4DMK - chains A and B; structure by X-ray diffraction, 1.50 A resolution.

== Chain A (and B) ==
Name: Putative hydrolase
Source organism: Pseudomonas aeruginosa
Notes: fragment: Cif; chain B of this document is another copy of the same molecule, construct and numbering; everything in this record applies to it too
UniProt: Q02P97 (Q02P97_PSEAB); residue numbers follow UniProt; this construct covers 25-319
Amino-acid sequence (301 residues; each row starts with the number of its first residue):
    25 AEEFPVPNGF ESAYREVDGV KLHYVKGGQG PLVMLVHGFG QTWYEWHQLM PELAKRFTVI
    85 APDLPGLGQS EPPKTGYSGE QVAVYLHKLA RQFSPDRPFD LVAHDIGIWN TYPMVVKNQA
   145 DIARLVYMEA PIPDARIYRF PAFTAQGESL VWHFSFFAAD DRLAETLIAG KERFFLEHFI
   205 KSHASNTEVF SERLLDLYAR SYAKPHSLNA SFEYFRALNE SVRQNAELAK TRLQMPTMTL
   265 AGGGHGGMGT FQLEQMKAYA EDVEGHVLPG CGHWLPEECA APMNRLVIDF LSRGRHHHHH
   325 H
Not modelled in the structure: 321-325 (chain B: 322-325)
Sequence notes: engineered mutation Phe239 (Tyr in Q02P97); expression tag (320-325)
Cystine bridges: Cys295-Cys303
What the authors report for this chain:
  - mutagenesis - Y239F: abolished catalytic activity on EBH

== Interface between chain A and chain B ==
Contacting residue pairs (78; chain A residue first):
  Ile161(A) - Phe167(B)  hydrophobic
  Tyr162(A) - Pro165(B)
  Tyr162(A) - Phe167(B)
  Tyr162(A) - Thr168(B)
  Tyr162(A) - Ala169(B)
  Phe164(A) - Pro165(B)
  Phe164(A) - Ala166(B)  hydrogen bond (backbone-backbone)
  Pro165(A) - Tyr162(B)
  Pro165(A) - Phe164(B)
  Pro165(A) - Ala166(B)
  Ala166(A) - Phe164(B)  hydrogen bond (backbone-backbone)
  Ala166(A) - Pro165(B)
  Ala166(A) - Ala166(B)
  Ala166(A) - Val175(B)
  Ala166(A) - Ser179(B)  hydrogen bond (backbone-side chain)
  Phe167(A) - Ile161(B)  hydrophobic
  Phe167(A) - Tyr162(B)
  Phe167(A) - Phe178(B)  hydrophobic
  Phe167(A) - Ser179(B)
  Phe167(A) - Ala182(B)  hydrophobic
  Phe167(A) - Leu242(B)  hydrophobic
  Phe167(A) - Asn243(B)
  Thr168(A) - Tyr162(B)
  Thr168(A) - Asn243(B)
  Ala169(A) - Tyr162(B)
  Ala169(A) - Asn243(B)
  Gln170(A) - Asn243(B)
  Gly171(A) - Asn243(B)
  Glu172(A) - Ser179(B)
  Glu172(A) - Ala183(B)
  Ser173(A) - Ser179(B)  hydrogen bond (backbone-side chain)
  Val175(A) - Ala166(B)
  Trp176(A) - Trp176(B)  hydrophobic
  Trp176(A) - Ser179(B)
  Trp176(A) - Phe180(B)  hydrophobic
  Trp176(A) - Leu187(B)  hydrophobic
  Phe178(A) - Phe167(B)
  Ser179(A) - Ala166(B)  hydrogen bond (side chain-backbone)
  Ser179(A) - Phe167(B)
  Ser179(A) - Glu172(B)
  Ser179(A) - Ser173(B)  hydrogen bond (side chain-backbone)
  Ser179(A) - Trp176(B)
  Phe180(A) - Trp176(B)  hydrophobic
  Ala182(A) - Phe167(B)  hydrophobic
  Ala183(A) - Glu172(B)
  Ala183(A) - His202(B)
  Asp184(A) - His202(B)
  Asp185(A) - Phe198(B)
  Asp185(A) - His202(B)  salt bridge
  Leu187(A) - Trp176(B)  hydrophobic
  Leu187(A) - Phe198(B)  hydrophobic
  Leu187(A) - Phe199(B)  hydrophobic
  Leu187(A) - His202(B)
  Thr190(A) - Lys195(B)
  Thr190(A) - Phe198(B)
  Leu191(A) - Leu191(B)
  Leu191(A) - Lys195(B)  hydrogen bond (backbone-side chain)
  Leu191(A) - Phe199(B)  hydrophobic
  Ile192(A) - Leu191(B)  hydrophobic
  Lys195(A) - Thr190(B)  hydrogen bond (side chain-backbone)
  Lys195(A) - Leu191(B)  hydrogen bond (side chain-backbone)
  Lys195(A) - Ala193(B)  hydrogen bond (side chain-backbone)
  Lys195(A) - Lys195(B)
  Phe198(A) - Asp185(B)
  Phe198(A) - Leu187(B)  hydrophobic
  Phe198(A) - Thr190(B)
  Phe199(A) - Leu187(B)  hydrophobic
  Phe199(A) - Leu191(B)  hydrophobic
  His202(A) - Ala183(B)
  His202(A) - Asp184(B)  salt bridge
  His202(A) - Asp185(B)  salt bridge
  His202(A) - Leu187(B)
  Leu242(A) - Phe167(B)  hydrophobic
  Asn243(A) - Phe167(B)
  Asn243(A) - Thr168(B)
  Asn243(A) - Ala169(B)
  Asn243(A) - Gln170(B)
  Asn243(A) - Gly171(B)
Other interface residues (no listed pair), chain A (33 interface residues in all): Arg186, Ala193
Other interface residues (no listed pair), chain B (34 interface residues in all): Arg186, Ile192, Arg247

== In short ==
The interface between chain A and chain B involves 33 residues on one side and 34 on the other; the contacts
include 10 hydrogen bonds and 3 salt bridges. Polar contacts include Asp185(A)-His202(B), His202(A)-Asp184(B)
and Ala166(A)-Ser179(B). From the paper: Y239F of chain A abolishes catalytic activity on EBH.
Both chains are Putative hydrolase (Pseudomonas aeruginosa). Entry 4DMK (Crystal structure of the CFTR
inhibitory factor Cif with the Y239F mutation) was determined by X-ray diffraction together with 4YX9, 4DLN,
4DM7, 4DMF and 4DMH from the same study.
